4QWI - chains C and D of the 28 polymer chains in the assembly; structure by X-ray diffraction, 2.60 A resolution.

# Chain C
Name: Proteasome subunit alpha type-4
Organism: Saccharomyces cerevisiae
UniProt: P40303 (PSA4_YEAST); residues -1 to 252 here correspond to UniProt positions 1-254 (UniProt number = residue number + 2)
Sequence (254 residues; row label = number of the first residue in the row; numbers below 1 keep their minus sign (Met-1 is residue -1)):
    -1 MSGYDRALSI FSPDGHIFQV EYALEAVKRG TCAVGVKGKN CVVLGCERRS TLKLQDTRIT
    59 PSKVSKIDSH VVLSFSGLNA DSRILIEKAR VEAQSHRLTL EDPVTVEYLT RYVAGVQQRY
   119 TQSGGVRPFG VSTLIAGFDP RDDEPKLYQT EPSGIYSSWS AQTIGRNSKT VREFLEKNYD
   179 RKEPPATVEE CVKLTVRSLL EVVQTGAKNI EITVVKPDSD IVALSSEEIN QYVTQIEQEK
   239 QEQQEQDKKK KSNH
Disordered / not traced: -1 to 0, 241-252
Swiss-Prot annotation at these positions:
  - modified residue: Thr58 (Phosphothreonine)

# Chain D
Name: Proteasome subunit alpha type-5
Organism: Saccharomyces cerevisiae
UniProt: P32379 (PSA5_YEAST); residues -7 to 252 here correspond to UniProt positions 1-260 (UniProt number = residue number + 8)
Sequence (260 residues; numbered -7 to 252; the number before each row is that of its first residue; numbers below 1 keep their minus sign (Met-7 is residue -7)):
    -7 MFLTRSEYDR GVSTFSPEGR LFQVEYSLEA IKLGSTAIGI ATKEGVVLGV EKRATSPLLE
    53 SDSIEKIVEI DRHIGCAMSG LTADARSMIE HARTAAVTHN LYYDEDINVE SLTQSVCDLA
   113 LRFGEGASGE ERLMSRPFGV ALLIAGHDAD DGYQLFHAEP SGTFYRYNAK AIGSGSEGAQ
   173 AELLNEWHSS LTLKEAELLV LKILKQVMEE KLDENNAQLS CITKQDGFKI YDNEKTAELI
   233 KELKEKEAAE SPEEADVEMS
Disordered / not traced: -7 to 0, 118-124, 243-252

# Chain C / chain D interface
Residue-residue contacts - 64 pairs, chain C then chain D:
  Asp3(C) with Glu117(D)
  Arg4(C) with Asp1(D), salt bridge; Glu117(D)
  Ala5(C) with Val4(D), hydrophobic; Glu117(D); Ser127(D)
  Ser7(C) with Ser127(D); Arg128(D)
  Ile8(C) with Gln15(D)
  Phe9(C) with Gln15(D); Tyr18(D), hydrophobic; Ser19(D); Ala22(D), hydrophobic; Leu73(D), hydrophobic; Arg128(D); Pro129(D); Gly131(D)
  Ser10(C) with Tyr18(D)
  Pro11(C) with Tyr18(D), hydrophobic; Glu21(D)
  Asp12(C) with Glu21(D)
  Gly13(C) with Tyr18(D); Glu21(D); Ala22(D)
  His14(C) with Leu25(D)
  Ile15(C) with Leu73(D), hydrophobic; Arg128(D)
  Lys35(C) with Glu52(D), salt bridge
  Gln116(C) with Ala75(D); Asp76(D)
  Thr119(C) with Arg128(D), hydrogen bond (backbone-side chain)
  Gln120(C) with Met126(D); Ser127(D), hydrogen bond (backbone-backbone); Arg128(D); Pro129(D); Phe130(D)
  Ser121(C) with Ser127(D)
  Gly122(C) with Ser127(D)
  Ser151(C) with Ala75(D)
  Gly152(C) with Ala75(D)
  Ile153(C) with Thr74(D); Ala75(D)
  Ser155(C) with Leu51(D); Ser55(D)
  Ser156(C) with Leu51(D); Glu52(D), hydrogen bond (backbone-backbone); Ser55(D), hydrogen bond (backbone-side chain)
  Trp157(C) with Thr47(D); Ser48(D); Leu50(D); Leu51(D); Glu52(D)
  Ser158(C) with Leu50(D), hydrogen bond (backbone-backbone); Glu52(D), hydrogen bond
  Ala159(C) with Leu50(D)
  Leu173(C) with Leu50(D), hydrophobic
  Glu174(C) with Ser48(D), hydrogen bond; Pro49(D); Leu50(D)
  Tyr177(C) with Leu50(D), hydrophobic
  Arg179(C) with Pro49(D), hydrogen bond (side chain-backbone); Leu50(D); Leu51(D), hydrogen bond (side chain-backbone); Glu52(D)
Also at the interface, not in a pair above, chain C (32 interface residues in all): Tyr154, Arg170
Also at the interface, not in a pair above, chain D (29 interface residues in all): Ser53, Glu57, Ser79

# Overview
32 residues of chain C face 29 of chain D across their interface, with 9 hydrogen bonds and 2 salt bridges.
Polar pairs include Arg4(C)-Asp1(D), Lys35(C)-Glu52(D) and Thr119(C)-Arg128(D).
Chain C is Proteasome subunit alpha type-4 and chain D is Proteasome subunit alpha type-5, both from
Saccharomyces cerevisiae; the structure, yCP beta5-A49S-mutant in complex with carfilzomib, was determined by
X-ray diffraction together with 4QUX, 4QUY, 4QV0, 4QV1, 4QV3, 4QV4 and 42 further entries from the same study.
